PDB entry 7ON1 | electron microscopy, 3.35 A resolution | chains d and I of the 12 polymer chains in the assembly

Chain d:
Molecule: Histone H2B
Organism: Saccharomyces cerevisiae
UniProt: A0A6A5PZQ7 (A0A6A5PZQ7_YEASX); residue numbers follow UniProt; this construct covers 1-131
Amino-acid sequence (133 residues; numbered -1 to 131; the number before each row is that of its first residue; numbers below 1 keep their minus sign (Gly-1 is residue -1)):
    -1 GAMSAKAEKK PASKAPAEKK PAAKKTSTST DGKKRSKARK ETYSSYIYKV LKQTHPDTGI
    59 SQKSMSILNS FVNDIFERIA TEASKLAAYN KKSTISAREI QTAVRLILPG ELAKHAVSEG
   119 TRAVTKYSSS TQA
Unresolved in the structure: -1 to 33, 129-131
Construct notes: expression tag (-1 to 0)

Chain I:
Molecule: 147-nt DNA strand
Organism: Escherichia coli
Sequence (147 nucleotides; numbered -73 to 73; the number before each row is that of its first residue; numbers below 1 keep their minus sign (DA-73 is residue -73)):
   -73 ATCGAGAATC CCGGTGCCGA GGCCGCTCAA TTGGTCGTAG ACAGCTCTAG CACCGCTTAA
   -13 ACGCACGTAC GCGCTGTCCC CCGCGTTTTA ACCGCCAAGG GGATTACTCC CTAGTCTCCA
    47 GGCACGTGTC AGATATATAC ATCCGAT
Unresolved in the structure: -73 to -62, 62-73

How chain d and chain I interact:
Pairs across the interface - 11 pairs, chain d then chain I:
  Ser34(d) - DT30(I)  sugar contact
  Ser34(d) - DT31(I)  phosphate contact
  Tyr46(d) - DG-53(I)  hydrogen bond to the phosphate
  Tyr46(d) - DG-52(I)  phosphate contact
  Gly57(d) - DG-53(I)  phosphate contact
  Ile58(d) - DA-54(I)  phosphate contact
  Ile58(d) - DG-53(I)  phosphate contact
  Ser59(d) - DA-54(I)  hydrogen bond to the phosphate
  Gln60(d) - DA-54(I)  phosphate contact
  Lys90(d) - DG-34(I)  hydrogen bond to the phosphate
  Thr92(d) - DG-34(I)  phosphate contact
Other interface residues (no listed pair), chain d (11 interface residues in all): Ala36, Arg37, Ser91
Other interface residues (no listed pair), chain I (8 interface residues in all): DT-47, DA-33

Summary:
11 residues of chain d face 8 of chain I across their interface; the contacts include 3 hydrogen bonds. Polar
pairs include Tyr46(d)-DG-53(I), Ser59(d)-DA-54(I) and Lys90(d)-DG-34(I).
Chain d is Histone H2B (Saccharomyces cerevisiae) and chain I is a 147-nt DNA strand (Escherichia coli); the
structure, Cenp-A nucleosome in complex with Cenp-C, was determined by electron microscopy.
